5S56 - chains D and E of the 6 polymer chains in the assembly; structure by X-ray diffraction, 2.25 A resolution.

Chain D:
Protein: Tubulin beta-2B chain
From: Bos taurus
UniProt: Q6B856 (TBB2B_BOVIN); the author numbering skips numbers that UniProt does not, so the offset changes along the chain: 1-42 = UniProt 1-42; 45-360 = UniProt 43-358; 369-455 = UniProt 359-445
Chain sequence (445 residues; numbered 1 to 455; 10 numbers in that range are skipped by the numbering (no residue carries them; nothing is unmodelled there); the number before each row is that of its first residue):
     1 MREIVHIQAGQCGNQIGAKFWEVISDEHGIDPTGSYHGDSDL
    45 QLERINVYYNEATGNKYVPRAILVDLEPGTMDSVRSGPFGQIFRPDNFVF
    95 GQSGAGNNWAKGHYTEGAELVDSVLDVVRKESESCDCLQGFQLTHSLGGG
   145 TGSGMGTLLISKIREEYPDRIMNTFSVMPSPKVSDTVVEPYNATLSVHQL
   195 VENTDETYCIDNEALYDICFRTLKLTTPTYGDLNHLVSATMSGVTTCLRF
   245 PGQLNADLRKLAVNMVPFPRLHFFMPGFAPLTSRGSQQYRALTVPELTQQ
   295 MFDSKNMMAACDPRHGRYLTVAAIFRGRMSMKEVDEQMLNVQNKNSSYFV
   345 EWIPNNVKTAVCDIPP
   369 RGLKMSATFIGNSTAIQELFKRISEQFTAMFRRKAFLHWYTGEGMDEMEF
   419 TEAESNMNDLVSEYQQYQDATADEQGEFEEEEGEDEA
Disordered / not traced: 282-285, 442-455
Bound ions: Mg2+: Gln11 (together with GDP)
Small-molecule neighbours: GDP (guanosine-5'-diphosphate): Gly10, Gln11, Cys12, Gln15, Ile16, Ala99, Asn101, Ser140, Gly142, Gly143, Gly144, Thr145, Gly146, Val171, Pro173, Val177, Ser178, Glu183, Asn206, Leu209, Tyr224, Leu227, Asn228
Swiss-Prot annotation at these positions:
  - motif: Met1 to Ile4 (MREI motif)
  - binding site (GTP): Gln11, Glu71, Ser140, Gly144, Thr145, Gly146, Asn206, Asn228
  - binding site (Mg(2+)): Glu71
  - modified residue: Ser40 (Phosphoserine), Thr57 (Phosphothreonine), Lys60 (N6-acetyllysine), Ser174 (Phosphoserine), Thr287 (Phosphothreonine), Thr292 (Phosphothreonine), Arg320 (Omega-N-methylarginine), Glu448 (5-glutamyl polyglutamate)
  - cross-link (Glycyl lysine isopeptide (Lys-Gly)): Lys60 (interchain with G-Cter in ubiquitin), Lys326 (interchain with G-Cter in ubiquitin)
What the authors report for this chain:
  - binding site for N-benzyl-1-(4-fluorophenyl)methanamine: Ile154, Ile157, Tyr161, Pro162, Met166, Asp199

Chain E:
Protein: Stathmin-4
From: Rattus norvegicus
UniProt: P63043 (STMN4_RAT); residues 5-145 here correspond to UniProt positions 49-189 (UniProt number = residue number + 44)
Chain sequence (143 residues; numbered 3 to 145; the number before each row is that of its first residue):
     3 MADMEVIELNKCTSGQSFEVILKPPSFDGVPEFNASLPRRRDPSLEEIQK
    53 KLEAAEERRKYQEAELLKHLAEKREHEREVIQKAIEENNNFIKMAKEKLA
   103 QKMESNKENREAHLAAMLERLQEKDKHAEEVRKNKELKEEASR
Disordered / not traced: 3-5, 29-43, 144-145
Sequence notes: initiating methionine (3); expression tag (4)
Swiss-Prot annotation at these positions:
  - modified residue: Ser46 (Phosphoserine)

How chain D and chain E interact:
Residue-residue contacts - 23 pairs, chain D then chain E:
  Tyr108(D) - His129(E)  hydrogen bond
  Tyr108(D) - Ala130(E)  hydrophobic
  Tyr108(D) - Val133(E)  hydrophobic
  Tyr108(D) - Arg134(E)  hydrogen bond (backbone-side chain)
  Thr109(D) - Lys137(E)
  Ala112(D) - Arg134(E)
  Ser155(D) - Leu123(E)
  Ser155(D) - Lys126(E)
  Lys156(D) - Asp127(E)  salt bridge
  Arg158(D) - Leu123(E)
  Glu159(D) - Leu120(E)
  Glu159(D) - Leu123(E)
  Glu159(D) - Asp127(E)
  Gln193(D) - Lys126(E)  hydrogen bond
  Thr409(D) - Lys140(E)  hydrogen bond (backbone-side chain)
  Gly410(D) - Lys137(E)
  Gly410(D) - Lys140(E)
  Glu411(D) - Val133(E)
  Glu411(D) - Lys137(E)  salt bridge
  Gly412(D) - Val133(E)
  Gly412(D) - Asn136(E)
  Met413(D) - Val133(E)
  Glu417(D) - His129(E)  salt bridge
Other interface residues (no listed pair), chain D (18 interface residues in all): Glu113, Pro162, Asp163, Asn197
Other interface residues (no listed pair), chain E (14 interface residues in all): Arg112, Leu116, Met119

Summary:
The interface between chain D and chain E involves 18 residues on one side and 14 on the other; the contacts
include 4 hydrogen bonds and 3 salt bridges. Polar contacts include Lys156(D)-Asp127(E), Glu411(D)-Lys137(E)
and Glu417(D)-His129(E). Ligands of chain D: GDP. From the paper: a binding site for
N-benzyl-1-(4-fluorophenyl)methanamine at Ile154(D), Ile157(D) and Tyr161(D) among others.
Here chain D is Tubulin beta-2B chain (Bos taurus) and chain E is Stathmin-4 (Rattus norvegicus). Entry 5S56
(Tubulin-Z2856434783-complex) was determined by X-ray diffraction (same publication as 5S4L, 5S4M, 5S4N, 5S4O,
5S4P, 5S4Q and 52 further entries).
